Entry 7TK0 (electron microscopy, 4.40 A resolution (low resolution: residue-level contacts below are approximate; hydrogen-bond / salt-bridge calls are withheld)); this record covers chains G and I of the 27 polymer chains in the assembly.

Chain G:
Protein: ATP synthase subunit gamma
Source organism: Saccharomyces cerevisiae
Reference sequence: P38077 (ATPG_YEAST); residues 1-278 here correspond to UniProt positions 34-311 (UniProt number = residue number + 33)
Sequence (278 residues; each row starts with the number of its first residue):
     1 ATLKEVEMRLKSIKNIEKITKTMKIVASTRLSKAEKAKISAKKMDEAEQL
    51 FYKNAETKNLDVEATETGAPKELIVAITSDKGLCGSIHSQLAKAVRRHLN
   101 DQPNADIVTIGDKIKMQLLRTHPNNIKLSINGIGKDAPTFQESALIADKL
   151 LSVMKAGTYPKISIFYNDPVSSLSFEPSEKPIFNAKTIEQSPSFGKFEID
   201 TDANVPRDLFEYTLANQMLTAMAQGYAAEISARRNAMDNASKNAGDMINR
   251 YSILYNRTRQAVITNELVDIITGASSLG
Unresolved in the structure: 60-70, 277-278

Chain I:
Protein: ATP synthase subunit epsilon
Source organism: Saccharomyces cerevisiae
Reference sequence: P21306 (ATP5E_YEAST); residues 1-61 here correspond to UniProt positions 2-62 (UniProt number = residue number + 1)
Sequence (61 residues; numbered 1 to 61; the number before each row is that of its first residue):
     1 SAWRKAGISYAAYLNVAAQAIRSSLKTELQTASVLNRSQTDAFYTQYKNG
    51 TAASEPTPITK
Unresolved in the structure: 1-7, 24-26, 50-52
Curated features (UniProtKB/Swiss-Prot):
  - modified residue: Thr51 (Phosphothreonine)

Interface between chain G and chain I:
Contacting residue pairs (16; chain G residue first):
  Pro123(G) - Asn49(I)
  Pro123(G) - Ala53(I)
  Asn124(G) - Asn49(I)
  Ile126(G) - Tyr47(I)
  Ile126(G) - Lys48(I)
  Ile126(G) - Asn49(I)
  Ile126(G) - Ala53(I)
  Lys127(G) - Gln46(I)
  Lys127(G) - Tyr47(I)
  Leu128(G) - Thr45(I)
  Ser129(G) - Tyr44(I)
  Ser129(G) - Thr45(I)
  Ile130(G) - Phe43(I)
  Asn131(G) - Ala42(I)
  Asn131(G) - Phe43(I)
  Gly132(G) - Ala42(I)
Interface residues without a listed pair, chain G (11 interface residues in all): Asn125, Gln141
Interface residues without a listed pair, chain I (10 interface residues in all): Arg37

In short:
11 residues of chain G face 10 of chain I across their interface.
Here chain G is ATP synthase subunit gamma and chain I is ATP synthase subunit epsilon, both from
Saccharomyces cerevisiae. Entry 7TK0 (Yeast ATP synthase State 1catalytic(c) without exogenous ATP backbone
model) was determined by electron microscopy together with 7TJS, 7TJT, 7TJU, 7TJV, 7TJW, 7TJX and 30 further
entries from the same study.
